Entry 9NRA (electron microscopy, 4.18 A resolution (low resolution: residue-level contacts below are approximate; hydrogen-bond / salt-bridge calls are withheld)); this record covers chains A and D of the 8 polymer chains in the assembly.

Chain A:
Molecule: Glutamate receptor 1
From: Rattus norvegicus
Reference sequence: P19490 (GRIA1_RAT); residues 389-815 here correspond to UniProt positions 407-833 (UniProt number = residue number + 18)
Amino-acid sequence (427 residues; row label = number of the first residue in the row):
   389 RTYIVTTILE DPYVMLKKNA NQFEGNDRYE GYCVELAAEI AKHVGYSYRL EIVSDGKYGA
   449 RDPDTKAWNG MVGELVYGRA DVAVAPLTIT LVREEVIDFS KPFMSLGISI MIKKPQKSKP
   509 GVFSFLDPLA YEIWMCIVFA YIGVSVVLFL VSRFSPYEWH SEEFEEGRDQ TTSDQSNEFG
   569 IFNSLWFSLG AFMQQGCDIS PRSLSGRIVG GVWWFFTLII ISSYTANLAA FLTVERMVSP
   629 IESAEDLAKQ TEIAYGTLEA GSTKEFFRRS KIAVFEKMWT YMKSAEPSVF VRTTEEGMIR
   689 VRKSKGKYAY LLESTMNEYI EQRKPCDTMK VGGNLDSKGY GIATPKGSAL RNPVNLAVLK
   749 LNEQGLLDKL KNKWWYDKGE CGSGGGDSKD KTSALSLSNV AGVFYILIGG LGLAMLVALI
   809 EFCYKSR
Not modelled in the structure: 544-565
Disulfide bonds: Cys-714/Cys-769
Ligand contacts: ZK1 ({[7-morpholin-4-yl-2,3-dioxo-6-(trifluoromethyl)-3,4-dihydroquinoxalin-1(2H)-yl]methyl}phosphonic acid): Glu-398, Tyr-401, Tyr-446, Gly-447, Leu-475, Thr-476, Arg-481, Leu-646, Ala-648, Gly-649, Ser-650, Thr-682, Glu-701, Met-704, Tyr-728
Swiss-Prot annotation at these positions:
  - binding site (L-glutamate): Pro-474, Thr-476, Arg-481, Ser-650, Thr-651, Glu-701
  - modified residue (Phosphoserine): Ser-627, Ser-692
  - lipidation (S-palmitoyl cysteine): Cys-585, Cys-811

Chain D:
Molecule: Isoform 2 of Glutamate receptor 4
From: Rattus norvegicus
Reference sequence: P19493 (GRIA4_RAT), isoform P19493-2; residues 397-820 here correspond to UniProt positions 417-840 (UniProt number = residue number + 20)
Amino-acid sequence (424 residues; row label = number of the first residue in the row):
   397 VVVTTIMESP YVMYKKNHEM FEGNDKYEGY CVDLASEIAK HIGIKYKIAI VPDGKYGARD
   457 ADTKIWNGMV GELVYGKAEI AIAPLTITLV REEVIDFSKP FMSLGISIMI KKPQKSKPGV
   517 FSFLDPLAYE IWMCIVFAYI GVSVVLFLVS RFSPYEWHTE EPEDGKEGPS DQPPNEFGIF
   577 NSLWFSLGAF MQQGCDISPR SLSGRIVGGV WWFFTLIIIS SYTANLAAFL TVERMVSPIE
   637 SAEDLAKQTE IAYGTLDSGS TKEFFRRSKI AVYEKMWTYM RSAEPSVFTR TTAEGVARVR
   697 KSKGKFAFLL ESTMNEYTEQ RKPCDTMKVG GNLDSKGYGV ATPKGSSLRI PVNLAVLKLS
   757 EAGVLDKLKN KWWYDKGECG PKDSGSKDKT SALSLSNVAG VFYILVGGLG LAMLVALIEF
   817 CYKS
Not modelled in the structure: 548-571, 820
Construct notes: conflict Ile-746 (Thr766 in P19493)
Disulfide bonds: Cys-720/Cys-775
Ligand contacts: ZK1 ({[7-morpholin-4-yl-2,3-dioxo-6-(trifluoromethyl)-3,4-dihydroquinoxalin-1(2H)-yl]methyl}phosphonic acid): Glu-404, Tyr-407, Tyr-452, Thr-482, Arg-487, Ser-654, Gly-655, Ser-656, Glu-707, Met-710, Tyr-734
Swiss-Prot annotation at these positions:
  - binding site (L-glutamate): Pro-480, Thr-482, Arg-487, Ser-656, Thr-657, Glu-707
  - lipidation (S-palmitoyl cysteine): Cys-591, Cys-817

Interface between chain A and chain D:
Contacting residue pairs - 87 pairs, chain A then chain D:
  Ile-477(A) / Leu-753(D)
  Thr-478(A) / Leu-753(D)
  Leu-479(A) / Leu-753(D)
  Leu-479(A) / Lys-754(D)
  Glu-482(A) / Lys-495(D)
  Glu-482(A) / Asn-749(D)
  Glu-482(A) / Leu-753(D)
  Phe-487(A) / Lys-495(D)
  Lys-489(A) / Ile-483(D)
  Lys-489(A) / Ser-494(D)
  Lys-489(A) / Pro-496(D)
  Pro-490(A) / Pro-496(D)
  Ser-493(A) / Ser-499(D)
  Ser-493(A) / Lys-732(D)
  Phe-513(A) / Phe-609(D)
  Phe-513(A) / Ile-613(D)
  Phe-570(A) / Arg-596(D)
  Phe-570(A) / Ser-597(D)
  Phe-570(A) / Leu-598(D)
  Phe-570(A) / Arg-601(D)
  Trp-574(A) / Ser-594(D)
  Trp-574(A) / Arg-601(D)
  Trp-574(A) / Trp-608(D)
  Leu-577(A) / Arg-601(D)
  Leu-577(A) / Gly-605(D)
  Gly-578(A) / Trp-608(D)
  Met-581(A) / Trp-608(D)
  Met-581(A) / Leu-612(D)
  Gln-582(A) / Gln-588(D)
  Gln-583(A) / Ala-585(D)
  Gln-583(A) / Gln-588(D)
  Gln-583(A) / Gln-589(D)
  Gln-583(A) / Gly-590(D)
  Gln-583(A) / Trp-608(D)
  Asp-586(A) / Asp-592(D)
  Asp-586(A) / Ser-594(D)
  Ile-609(A) / Leu-612(D)
  Tyr-612(A) / Ile-613(D)
  Tyr-612(A) / Ser-616(D)
  Thr-613(A) / Ser-616(D)
  Thr-613(A) / Thr-619(D)
  Leu-616(A) / Ser-616(D)
  Leu-616(A) / Ser-617(D)
  Leu-616(A) / Ala-620(D)
  Ala-617(A) / Ala-620(D)
  Leu-620(A) / Asn-621(D)
  Thr-621(A) / Ala-624(D)
  Arg-624(A) / Phe-625(D)
  Arg-624(A) / Val-628(D)
  Ser-627(A) / Arg-630(D)
  Glu-633(A) / Asp-779(D)
  Ile-660(A) / Asp-762(D)
  Ile-660(A) / Lys-763(D)
  Ser-725(A) / Ser-499(D)
  Arg-739(A) / Arg-745(D)
  Asn-743(A) / Glu-488(D)
  Leu-744(A) / Glu-488(D)
  Leu-747(A) / Ile-483(D)
  Leu-747(A) / Thr-484(D)
  Leu-747(A) / Leu-485(D)
  Leu-747(A) / Glu-488(D)
  Lys-748(A) / Leu-485(D)
  Glu-751(A) / Leu-485(D)
  Ala-782(A) / Leu-523(D)
  Leu-783(A) / Leu-523(D)
  Leu-783(A) / Ser-617(D)
  Leu-783(A) / Asn-621(D)
  Val-788(A) / Ile-527(D)
  Val-791(A) / Phe-610(D)
  Val-791(A) / Ile-613(D)
  Phe-792(A) / Cys-530(D)
  Phe-792(A) / Phe-610(D)
  Leu-795(A) / Val-606(D)
  Leu-795(A) / Phe-610(D)
  Gly-798(A) / Ile-602(D)
  Leu-799(A) / Val-541(D)
  Leu-799(A) / Val-603(D)
  Leu-799(A) / Val-606(D)
  Ala-802(A) / Ser-599(D)
  Ala-802(A) / Ile-602(D)
  Val-805(A) / Leu-598(D)
  Val-805(A) / Ser-599(D)
  Ala-806(A) / Val-545(D)
  Ala-806(A) / Ser-599(D)
  Glu-809(A) / Ser-597(D)
  Glu-809(A) / Leu-598(D)
  Glu-809(A) / Ser-599(D)
Other interface residues (no listed pair), chain A (56 interface residues in all): Trp-522, Gly-584, Met-625, Phe-654, Arg-657, Lys-757, Ser-781, Ile-794, Leu-801
Other interface residues (no listed pair), chain D (65 interface residues in all): Asp-521, Ala-524, Ile-531, Ala-534, Val-538, Gly-584, Pro-595, Gly-600, Trp-607, Ile-614, Ala-623, Thr-627, Lys-665, Glu-757, Ala-758

Summary:
Chain A and chain D form an interface of 56 and 65 residues respectively. Bound to chain A: compound ZK1.
Chain D binds compound ZK1. From UniProt: 6 L-glutamate-binding residues on chain A; 6 L-glutamate-binding
residues on chain D.
Here chain A is Glutamate receptor 1 and chain D is Isoform 2 of Glutamate receptor 4, both from Rattus
norvegicus. Entry 9NRA (The structure of GluA1/A4 LBD-TMD with 4 auxiliary subunits) was determined by
electron microscopy, deposited together with 9NR7 and 9NR9.
